5VRM - chain A; structure by X-ray diffraction, 2.50 A resolution.

[Chain A]
Protein: Enoyl-[acyl-carrier-protein] reductase [NADH]
Organism: Mycobacterium tuberculosis (strain CDC 1551 / Oshkosh)
Notes: EC 1.3.1.9
Reference sequence: P9WGR0 (INHA_MYCTO); residues 1-269 here = UniProt positions 1-269
Chain sequence (272 residues; numbered -2 to 269; the number before each row is that of its first residue; numbers below 1 keep their minus sign (Gly-2 is residue -2)):
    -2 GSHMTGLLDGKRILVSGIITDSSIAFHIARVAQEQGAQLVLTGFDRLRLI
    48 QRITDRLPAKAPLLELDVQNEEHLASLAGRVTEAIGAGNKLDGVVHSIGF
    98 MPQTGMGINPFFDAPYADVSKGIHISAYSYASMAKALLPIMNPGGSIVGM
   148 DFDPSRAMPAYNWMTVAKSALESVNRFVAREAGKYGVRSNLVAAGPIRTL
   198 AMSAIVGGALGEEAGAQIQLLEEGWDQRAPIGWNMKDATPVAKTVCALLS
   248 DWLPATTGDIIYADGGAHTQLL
Unresolved in the structure: -2 to 2, 202-211
Differences from the reference sequence: expression tag (-2 to 0)
UniProt features mapped onto this chain:
  - binding site (NAD(+)): Ser20, Ile21, Asp64, Val65, Ile95, Gly96, Lys165, Ile194
  - binding site (substrate): Tyr158
  - site: Phe149 (May act as an intermediate that passes the hydride ion from NADH to the substrate), Tyr158 (Transition state stabilizer)
  - modified residue: Thr266 (Phosphothreonine)
Small-molecule neighbours: 9JJ ([[(2R,3S,4R,5R)-5-(3-aminocarbonylpyridin-1-ium-1-yl)-3-oxidanyl-4-[[1-oxidanyl-6-[4-(trifluoromethyl)phenoxy]-3H-2,1$l4-benzoxaborol-1-yl]oxy]oxolan-2-yl]methoxy-oxidanyl-phosphoryl] [(2R,3S,4R,5R)-5-(6-aminopurin-9-yl)-3,4-bis(oxidanyl)oxolan-2-yl]methyl hydrogen phosphate): Gly14, Ile15, Ile16, Ser20, Ile21, Phe41, Leu63, Asp64, Val65, Gln66, Ser94, Ile95, Gly96, Phe97, Ile122, Met147, Asp148, Phe149, Lys165, Ala191, Gly192, Pro193, Ile194, Thr196, Ala198, Met199
What the authors report for this chain:
  - binding site for 9JJ: Tyr158, Lys165
  - catalytic residues: Tyr158, Lys165 (citing earlier work)
  - mutagenesis - I16T, D148G, P151S, R195Q, I202T, E219A: increased growth

[In short]
Chain A binds compound 9JJ. UniProt lists 8 NAD+-binding residues and substrate-binding residue Tyr158. From
the paper: catalytic residues Tyr158 and Lys165; I16T, D148G and P151S, among others, increase growth; 6
substitutions were tested in all.
Chain A is Enoyl-[acyl-carrier-protein] reductase [NADH] (Mycobacterium tuberculosis (strain CDC 1551 /
Oshkosh)); the structure, Crystal structure of the inha from mycobacterium tuberculosis in complex with
AN12855, ebsi 4333, was determined by X-ray diffraction together with 5VRL and 5VRN from the same study.
